8E6Z - chains A and C of the 9 polymer chains in the assembly; structure by electron microscopy, 4.10 A resolution (low resolution: residue-level contacts below are approximate; hydrogen-bond / salt-bridge calls are withheld).

# Chain A
Name: DNA-directed RNA polymerase subunit beta
Source organism: Escherichia coli
Notes: EC 2.7.7.6
UniProt: P0A8V4 (RPOB_ECO57); residue numbers follow UniProt; this construct covers 1-1342
Sequence (1342 residues; row label = number of the first residue in the row):
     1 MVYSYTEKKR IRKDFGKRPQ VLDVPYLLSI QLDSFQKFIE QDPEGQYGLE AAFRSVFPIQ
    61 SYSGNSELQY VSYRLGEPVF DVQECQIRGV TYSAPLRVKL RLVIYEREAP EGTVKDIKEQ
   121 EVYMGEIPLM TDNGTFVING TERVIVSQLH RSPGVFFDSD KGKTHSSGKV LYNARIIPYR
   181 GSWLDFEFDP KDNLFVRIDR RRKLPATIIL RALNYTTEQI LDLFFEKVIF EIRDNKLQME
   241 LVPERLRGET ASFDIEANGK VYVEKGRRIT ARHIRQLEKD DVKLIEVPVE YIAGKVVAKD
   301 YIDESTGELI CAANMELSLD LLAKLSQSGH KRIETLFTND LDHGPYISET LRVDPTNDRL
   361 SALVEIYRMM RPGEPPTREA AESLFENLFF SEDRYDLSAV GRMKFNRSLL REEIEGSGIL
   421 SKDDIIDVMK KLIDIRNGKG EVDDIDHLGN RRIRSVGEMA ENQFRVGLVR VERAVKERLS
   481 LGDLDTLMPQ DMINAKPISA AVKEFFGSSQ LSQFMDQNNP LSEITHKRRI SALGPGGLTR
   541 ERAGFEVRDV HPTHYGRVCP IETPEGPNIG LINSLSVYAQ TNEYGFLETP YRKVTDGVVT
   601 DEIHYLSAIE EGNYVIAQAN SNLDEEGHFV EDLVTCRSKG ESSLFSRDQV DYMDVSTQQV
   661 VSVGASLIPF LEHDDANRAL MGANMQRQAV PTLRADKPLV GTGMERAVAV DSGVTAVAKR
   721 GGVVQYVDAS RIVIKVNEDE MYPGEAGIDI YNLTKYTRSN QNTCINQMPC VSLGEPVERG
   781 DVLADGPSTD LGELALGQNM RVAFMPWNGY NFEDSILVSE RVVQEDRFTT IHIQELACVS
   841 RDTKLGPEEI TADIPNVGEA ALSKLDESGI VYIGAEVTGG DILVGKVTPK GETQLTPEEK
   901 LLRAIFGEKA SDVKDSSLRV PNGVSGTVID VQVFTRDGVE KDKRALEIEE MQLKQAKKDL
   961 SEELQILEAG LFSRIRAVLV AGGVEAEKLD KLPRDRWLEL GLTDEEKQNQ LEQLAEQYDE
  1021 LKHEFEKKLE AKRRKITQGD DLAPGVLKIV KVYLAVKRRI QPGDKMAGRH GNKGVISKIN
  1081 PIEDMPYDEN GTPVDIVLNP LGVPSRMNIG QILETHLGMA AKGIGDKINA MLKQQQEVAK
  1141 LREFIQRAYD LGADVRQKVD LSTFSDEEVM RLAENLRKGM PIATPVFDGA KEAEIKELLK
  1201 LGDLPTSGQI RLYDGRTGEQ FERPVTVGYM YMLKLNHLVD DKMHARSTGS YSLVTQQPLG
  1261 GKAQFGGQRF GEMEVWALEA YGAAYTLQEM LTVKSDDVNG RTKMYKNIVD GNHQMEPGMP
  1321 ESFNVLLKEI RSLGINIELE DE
Disordered / not traced: 1, 1342
UniProt features mapped onto this chain:
  - modified residue (N6-acetyllysine): Lys1022, Lys1200

# Chain C
Name: DNA-directed RNA polymerase subunit alpha
Source organism: Escherichia coli
Notes: EC 2.7.7.6
UniProt: P0A7Z4 (RPOA_ECOLI); residues 1-329 here = UniProt positions 1-329
Sequence (329 residues; row label = number of the first residue in the row):
     1 MQGSVTEFLK PRLVDIEQVS STHAKVTLEP LERGFGHTLG NALRRILLSS MPGCAVTEVE
    61 IDGVLHEYST KEGVQEDILE ILLNLKGLAV RVQGKDEVIL TLNKSGIGPV TAADITHDGD
   121 VEIVKPQHVI CHLTDENASI SMRIKVQRGR GYVPASTRIH SEEDERPIGR LLVDACYSPV
   181 ERIAYNVEAA RVEQRTDLDK LVIEMETNGT IDPEEAIRRA ATILAEQLEA FVDLRDVRQP
   241 EVKEEKPEFD PILLRPVDDL ELTVRSANCL KAEAIHYIGD LVQRTEVELL KTPNLGKKSL
   301 TEIKDVLASR GLSLGMRLEN WPPASIADE
Disordered / not traced: 1-6, 159-164, 234-329
UniProt features mapped onto this chain:
  - region: Glu162 to Glu165 (Required for interaction with Crp at class II promoters)
  - modified residue: Arg265 (ADP-ribosylarginine), Lys297 (N6-acetyllysine), Lys298 (N6-acetyllysine)
  - mutagenesis: Arg45 (R45C: In rpoA112; temperature-sensitive, blocks RNA polymerase assembly), Glu162 to Glu165 (5-fold decrease in CRP-class II promoter-dependent transcription), Glu165 (E165K: 5-fold decrease in CRP-class II promoter-dependent transcription), Arg191 (R191C: In rpoA101; temperature-sensitive)

# Interface between chain A and chain C
Pairs across the interface - 67 pairs, chain A then chain C:
  Leu693(A) - Leu79(C)
  Leu693(A) - Leu83(C)
  Arg694(A) - Glu80(C)
  Tyr726(A) - Glu72(C)
  Tyr726(A) - Thr134(C)
  Val727(A) - Gln75(C)
  Val727(A) - Thr134(C)
  Asp728(A) - Lys71(C)
  Asp728(A) - Glu72(C)
  Asp728(A) - Gly73(C)
  Asp728(A) - Val74(C)
  Ala729(A) - Val74(C)
  Ala729(A) - Gln75(C)
  Ala729(A) - Asp77(C)
  Ser730(A) - Thr70(C)
  Arg731(A) - Glu72(C)
  Lys755(A) - Thr70(C)
  Lys755(A) - Asp77(C)
  Tyr756(A) - Tyr68(C)
  Tyr756(A) - Asp77(C)
  Tyr756(A) - Leu79(C)
  Asn766(A) - Asp77(C)
  Met768(A) - Glu80(C)
  Val771(A) - Gln75(C)
  Leu773(A) - Thr134(C)
  Arg821(A) - Glu181(C)
  Val823(A) - Tyr152(C)
  Gln824(A) - Lys86(C)
  Gln824(A) - Tyr152(C)
  Gln824(A) - Cys176(C)
  Asp826(A) - Lys86(C)
  Asp826(A) - Tyr152(C)
  Asp826(A) - Asp174(C)
  Ile831(A) - Leu79(C)
  Ile873(A) - Leu65(C)
  Ile873(A) - His66(C)
  Gly874(A) - His66(C)
  Gly874(A) - Ile168(C)
  Ala875(A) - Ile168(C)
  Glu876(A) - Glu165(C)
  Thr927(A) - His66(C)
  Thr927(A) - Tyr68(C)
  Val928(A) - His66(C)
  Ile929(A) - His66(C)
  Ala1055(A) - Tyr68(C)
  Lys1057(A) - Glu67(C)
  Lys1057(A) - Tyr68(C)
  Arg1059(A) - Pro154(C)
  Arg1059(A) - Asp174(C)
  Glu1083(A) - Arg44(C)
  Glu1083(A) - Arg45(C)
  Glu1083(A) - Leu48(C)
  Glu1083(A) - Ser49(C)
  Asp1084(A) - Arg45(C)
  Tyr1087(A) - Arg44(C)
  Tyr1087(A) - Tyr185(C)
  Asn1090(A) - Arg182(C)
  Asn1090(A) - Ala184(C)
  Gly1091(A) - Arg182(C)
  Gly1091(A) - Ala184(C)
  Thr1092(A) - Arg182(C)
  Gly1215(A) - Asn41(C)
  Gly1215(A) - Arg45(C)
  Arg1216(A) - Asn41(C)
  Thr1217(A) - Asn41(C)
  Gly1218(A) - Asn41(C)
  Gly1218(A) - Tyr185(C)
Other interface residues (no listed pair), chain A (44 interface residues in all): Pro769, Glu820, Val1056, Glu1089, Pro1093
Other interface residues (no listed pair), chain C (36 interface residues in all): Glu76, Asp135, Ala155, Ile183, Asn186

# Summary
The interface between chain A and chain C involves 44 residues on one side and 36 on the other. UniProt lists
6 mutagenesis sites on chain C.
Chain A is DNA-directed RNA polymerase subunit beta and chain C is DNA-directed RNA polymerase subunit alpha,
both from Escherichia coli; the structure, Escherichia coli Rho-dependent transcription pre-termination
complex containing 18 nt long RNA spacer, dC75 rut mimic RNA ..., was determined by electron microscopy
together with 8E3F, 8E3H, 8E5K, 8E5L, 8E5O, 8E5P and 3 further entries from the same study.
